PDB entry 2FR5 | X-ray diffraction, 1.48 A resolution | chains A and D of the 4 polymer chains in the assembly

== Chain A (and D) ==
Molecule: Cytidine deaminase
Organism: Mus musculus
Notes: EC 3.5.4.5; chain D of this document is another copy of the same molecule, construct and numbering; everything in this record applies to it too
UniProtKB: P56389 (CDD_MOUSE); residue numbers follow UniProt; this construct covers 1-146
Amino-acid sequence (146 residues; each row starts with the number of its first residue):
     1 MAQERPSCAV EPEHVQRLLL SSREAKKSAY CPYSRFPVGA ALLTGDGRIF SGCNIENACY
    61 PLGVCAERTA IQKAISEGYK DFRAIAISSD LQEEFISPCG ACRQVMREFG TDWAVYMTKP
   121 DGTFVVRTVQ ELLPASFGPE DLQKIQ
Not modelled in the structure: 1-10
UniProt features mapped onto this chain:
  - active site: Glu67 (Proton donor)
  - binding site (substrate): Asn54 to Glu56
  - binding site (Zn(2+)): Cys65, Cys99, Cys102
Metal / ion sites: Zn2+: Cys65, Cys99, Cys102 (together with tetrahydrouridine)
Residues lining bound ligands:
  - tetrahydrouridine (TYU), molecule 1: Ser34, Phe36, Val38, Asn54, Glu56, Val64, Cys65, Ala66, Glu67, Ser97, Pro98, Cys99, Cys102
  - tetrahydrouridine (TYU), molecule 2: Ala58, Cys59, Tyr60, Pro61

== Interface between chain A and chain D ==
Residue-residue contacts (65):
  Ser28(A) with Ser76(D), hydrogen bond (side chain-backbone)
  Tyr30(A) with Lys80(D); Glu108(D), hydrogen bond; Phe109(D), hydrophobic
  Tyr33(A) with Glu108(D), hydrogen bond; Pro139(D); Leu142(D), hydrophobic
  Cys53(A) with Ser76(D)
  Ile55(A) with Gln72(D); Ile75(D), hydrophobic
  Asn57(A) with Gln104(D), hydrogen bond (side chain-backbone); Val105(D); Glu108(D)
  Ala58(A) with Glu108(D), hydrogen bond (backbone-side chain); Phe137(D); Gly138(D); Pro139(D); Leu142(D)
  Cys59(A) with Phe137(D)
  Tyr60(A) with Leu142(D), hydrophobic
  Leu62(A) with Arg68(D), hydrogen bond (backbone-side chain); Ala101(D), hydrophobic; Gln104(D); Val105(D)
  Gly63(A) with Arg68(D)
  Val64(A) with Gln72(D)
  Arg68(A) with Leu62(D), hydrogen bond (side chain-backbone); Gly63(D)
  Thr69(A) with Gln72(D); Ser76(D)
  Gln72(A) with Ile55(D); Val64(D); Thr69(D); Gln72(D), hydrogen bond
  Lys73(A) with Lys73(D); Ser76(D), hydrogen bond; Glu77(D), salt bridge
  Ile75(A) with Ile55(D), hydrophobic
  Ser76(A) with Ser28(D), hydrogen bond (backbone-side chain); Cys53(D); Thr69(D); Lys73(D), hydrogen bond
  Glu77(A) with Lys73(D), salt bridge
  Lys80(A) with Tyr30(D)
  Ala101(A) with Leu62(D), hydrophobic
  Gln104(A) with Asn57(D), hydrogen bond (backbone-side chain); Leu62(D)
  Val105(A) with Asn57(D); Leu62(D)
  Glu108(A) with Tyr30(D), hydrogen bond; Tyr33(D), hydrogen bond; Asn57(D); Ala58(D), hydrogen bond (side chain-backbone)
  Phe109(A) with Tyr30(D), hydrophobic
  Phe137(A) with Ala58(D); Cys59(D)
  Gly138(A) with Ala58(D)
  Pro139(A) with Tyr33(D); Ala58(D)
  Leu142(A) with Tyr33(D), hydrophobic; Ala58(D); Tyr60(D), hydrophobic
  Lys144(A) with Pro32(D), hydrogen bond (side chain-backbone); Tyr33(D); Arg35(D)
Also at the interface, not in a pair above, chain A (32 interface residues in all): Ser51, Glu56
Also at the interface, not in a pair above, chain D (33 interface residues in all): Ser51, Glu56

== Summary ==
Chain A and chain D form an interface of 32 and 33 residues respectively; the contacts include 16 hydrogen
bonds and 2 salt bridges. Polar contacts include Lys73(A)-Glu77(D), Ser28(A)-Ser76(D) and Tyr30(A)-Glu108(D).
Chain A binds tetrahydrouridine.
Chain A and chain D are both Cytidine deaminase (Mus musculus); the structure, Crystal Structure of Mouse
Cytidine Deaminase Complexed with Tetrahydrouridine, was determined by X-ray diffraction together with 2FR6
and 1ZAB from the same study.
